Entry 6O6C (electron microscopy, 3.10 A resolution); this record covers chains A and F of the 13 polymer chains in the assembly.

== Chain A ==
Name: DNA-directed RNA polymerase II subunit RPB1
Source organism: Saccharomyces cerevisiae
Notes: EC 2.7.7.6
UniProt: P04050 (RPB1_YEAST); numbering as in UniProt (aligned over 1-1733)
Chain sequence (1733 residues; row label = number of the first residue in the row):
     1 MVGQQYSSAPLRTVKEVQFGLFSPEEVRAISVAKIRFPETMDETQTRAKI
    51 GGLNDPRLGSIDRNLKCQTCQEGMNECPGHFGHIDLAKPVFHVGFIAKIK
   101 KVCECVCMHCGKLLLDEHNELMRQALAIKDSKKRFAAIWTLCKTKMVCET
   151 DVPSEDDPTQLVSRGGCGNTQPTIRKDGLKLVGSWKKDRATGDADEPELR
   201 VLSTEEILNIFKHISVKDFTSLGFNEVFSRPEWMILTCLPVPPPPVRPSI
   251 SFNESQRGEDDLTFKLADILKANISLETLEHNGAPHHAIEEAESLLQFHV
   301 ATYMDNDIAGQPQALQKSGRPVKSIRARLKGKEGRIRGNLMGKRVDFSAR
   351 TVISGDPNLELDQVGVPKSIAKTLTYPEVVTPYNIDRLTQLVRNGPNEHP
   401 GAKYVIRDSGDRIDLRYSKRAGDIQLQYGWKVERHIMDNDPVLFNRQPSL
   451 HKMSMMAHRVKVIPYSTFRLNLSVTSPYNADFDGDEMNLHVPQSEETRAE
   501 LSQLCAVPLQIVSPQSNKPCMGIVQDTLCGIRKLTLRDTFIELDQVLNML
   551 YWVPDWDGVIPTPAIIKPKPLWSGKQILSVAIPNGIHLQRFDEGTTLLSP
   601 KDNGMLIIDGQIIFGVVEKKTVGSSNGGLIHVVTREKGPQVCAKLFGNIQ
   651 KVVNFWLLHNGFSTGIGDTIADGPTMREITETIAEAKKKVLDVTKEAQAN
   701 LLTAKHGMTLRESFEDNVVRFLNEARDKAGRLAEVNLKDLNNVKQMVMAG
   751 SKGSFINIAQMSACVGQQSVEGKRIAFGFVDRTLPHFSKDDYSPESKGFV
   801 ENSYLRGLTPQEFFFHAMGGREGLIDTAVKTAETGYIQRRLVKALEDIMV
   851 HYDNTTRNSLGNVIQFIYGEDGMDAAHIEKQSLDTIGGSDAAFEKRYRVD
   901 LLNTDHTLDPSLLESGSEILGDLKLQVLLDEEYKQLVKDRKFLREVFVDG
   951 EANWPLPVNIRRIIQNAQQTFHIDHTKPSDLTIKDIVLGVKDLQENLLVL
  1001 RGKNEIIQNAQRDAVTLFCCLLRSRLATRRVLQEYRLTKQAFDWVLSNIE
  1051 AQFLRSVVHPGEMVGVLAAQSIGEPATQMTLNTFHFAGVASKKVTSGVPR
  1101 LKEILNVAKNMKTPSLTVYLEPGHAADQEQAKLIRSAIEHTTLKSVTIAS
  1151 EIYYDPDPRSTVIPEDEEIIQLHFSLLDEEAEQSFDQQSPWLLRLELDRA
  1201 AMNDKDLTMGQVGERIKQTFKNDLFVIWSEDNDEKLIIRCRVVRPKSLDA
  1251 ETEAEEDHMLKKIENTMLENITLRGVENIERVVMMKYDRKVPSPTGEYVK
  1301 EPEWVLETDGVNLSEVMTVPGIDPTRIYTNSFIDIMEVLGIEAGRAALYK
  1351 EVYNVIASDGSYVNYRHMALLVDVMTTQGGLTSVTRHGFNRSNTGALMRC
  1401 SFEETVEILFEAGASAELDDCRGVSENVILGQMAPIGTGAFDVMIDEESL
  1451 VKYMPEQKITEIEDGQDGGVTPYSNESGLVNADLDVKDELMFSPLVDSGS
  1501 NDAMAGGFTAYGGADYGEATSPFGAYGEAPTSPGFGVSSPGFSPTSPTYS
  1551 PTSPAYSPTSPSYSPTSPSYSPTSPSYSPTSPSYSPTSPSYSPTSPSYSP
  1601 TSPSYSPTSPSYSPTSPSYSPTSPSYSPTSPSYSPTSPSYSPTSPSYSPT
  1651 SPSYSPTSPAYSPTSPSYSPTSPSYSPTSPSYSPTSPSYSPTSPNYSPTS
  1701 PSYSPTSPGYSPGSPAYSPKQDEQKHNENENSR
Unresolved in the structure: 1-7, 1155-1163, 1165, 1167-1168, 1170-1172, 1174-1185, 1481-1733
Metal / ion sites: Zn2+ site 1: Cys67, Cys70, His80; Zn2+ site 2: Cys107, Met108, Cys167; Mg2+: Asp481, Asp483, Asp485 (shared with 1 residue of chain K)
Curated features (UniProtKB/Swiss-Prot):
  - region: Pro248 to Asp260 (Lid loop), Asn306 to Lys323 (Rudder loop), Pro810 to Glu822 (Bridging helix)
  - binding site (Zn(2+)): Cys67, Cys70, Cys77, His80, Cys107, Cys110, Cys148, Cys167
  - binding site (Mg(2+)): Asp481, Asp483, Asp485
  - modified residue: Thr1471 (Phosphothreonine)
  - cross-link (Glycyl lysine isopeptide (Lys-Gly)): Lys695 (interchain with G-Cter in ubiquitin), Lys1246 (interchain with G-Cter in ubiquitin), Lys1350 (interchain with G-Cter in ubiquitin)

== Chain F ==
Name: DNA-directed RNA polymerases I, II, and III subunit RPABC3
Source organism: Saccharomyces cerevisiae
UniProt: P20436 (RPAB3_YEAST); numbering as in UniProt (aligned over 1-146)
Chain sequence (146 residues; row label = number of the first residue in the row):
     1 MSNTLFDDIFQVSEVDPGRYNKVCRIEAASTTQDQCKLTLDINVELFPVA
    51 AQDSLTVTIASSLNLEDTPANDSSATRSWRPPQAGDRSLADDYDYVMYGT
   101 AYKFEEVSKDLIAVYYSFGGLLMRLEGNYRNLNNLKQENAYLLIRR
Curated features (UniProtKB/Swiss-Prot):
  - region: Asp16 to Thr39 (Non-specific ssDNA binding)
  - modified residue: Ser2 (N-acetylserine), Thr68 (Phosphothreonine)

== How chain A and chain F interact ==
Contacting residue pairs (58; chain A residue first):
  Arg537(A) - Tyr20(F)  hydrogen bond
  Arg537(A) - Val23(F)
  Arg537(A) - Asp41(F)  salt bridge
  Arg537(A) - Gly120(F)  hydrogen bond (side chain-backbone)
  Arg537(A) - Leu121(F)
  Asp538(A) - Tyr20(F)
  Asp538(A) - Asn21(F)  hydrogen bond (side chain-backbone)
  Asp538(A) - Lys22(F)  hydrogen bond (side chain-backbone)
  Asp538(A) - Val23(F)  hydrogen bond (side chain-backbone)
  Phe540(A) - Val23(F)  hydrophobic
  Phe540(A) - Asn43(F)
  Gly558(A) - Ser78(F)
  Val559(A) - Arg77(F)
  Val559(A) - Ser78(F)
  Ile560(A) - Ser78(F)  hydrogen bond (backbone-side chain)
  Ile560(A) - Trp79(F)  hydrogen bond (backbone-backbone)
  Thr562(A) - Ser74(F)  hydrogen bond (side chain-backbone)
  Thr562(A) - Trp79(F)
  Thr562(A) - Tyr98(F)
  Pro563(A) - Trp79(F)
  Pro563(A) - Tyr98(F)
  Ala564(A) - Met97(F)
  Ala564(A) - Tyr98(F)  hydrogen bond (backbone-backbone)
  Ile565(A) - Asn43(F)
  Ile565(A) - Leu46(F)  hydrophobic
  Ile565(A) - Tyr95(F)
  Ile565(A) - Val96(F)
  Ile566(A) - Val96(F)  hydrogen bond (backbone-backbone)
  Ile566(A) - Tyr98(F)  hydrophobic
  Ile566(A) - Tyr141(F)  hydrophobic
  Lys567(A) - Asp91(F)  hydrogen bond (side chain-backbone)
  Lys567(A) - Tyr93(F)
  Lys567(A) - Asp94(F)
  Lys567(A) - Tyr95(F)
  Lys567(A) - Val96(F)
  Pro568(A) - Leu46(F)  hydrophobic
  Pro568(A) - Asp94(F)
  Leu571(A) - Leu46(F)  hydrophobic
  Trp572(A) - Trp79(F)  hydrophobic
  Ser573(A) - Gly119(F)  hydrogen bond (side chain-backbone)
  Lys575(A) - Gly119(F)
  Lys575(A) - Gly120(F)
  Leu597(A) - Tyr102(F)
  Leu597(A) - Lys103(F)
  Leu597(A) - Tyr116(F)
  Leu598(A) - Arg25(F)  hydrogen bond (backbone-side chain)
  Leu598(A) - Leu122(F)  hydrophobic
  Leu598(A) - Met123(F)
  Leu598(A) - Arg124(F)
  Ser599(A) - Arg25(F)
  Pro600(A) - Tyr20(F)  hydrogen bond (backbone-side chain)
  Pro600(A) - Arg25(F)
  Ile613(A) - Tyr102(F)  hydrophobic
  Ile613(A) - Ser117(F)
  Ile613(A) - Gly120(F)
  Phe614(A) - Tyr102(F)
  Phe614(A) - Leu122(F)  hydrophobic
  Asp739(A) - Arg19(F)  salt bridge
Other interface residues (no listed pair), chain A (32 interface residues in all): Leu543, Pro561, Lys569, Pro570, Gln576, Lys601, Asp602, Leu606
Other interface residues (no listed pair), chain F (35 interface residues in all): Thr39, Ala75, Thr100, Phe118

== Overview ==
The interface between chain A and chain F involves 32 residues on one side and 35 on the other; the contacts
include 14 hydrogen bonds and 2 salt bridges. Polar contacts include Arg537(A)-Asp41(F), Asp739(A)-Arg19(F)
and Arg537(A)-Tyr20(F).
Here chain A is DNA-directed RNA polymerase II subunit RPB1 and chain F is DNA-directed RNA polymerases I, II,
and III subunit RPABC3, both from Saccharomyces cerevisiae. Entry 6O6C (RNA polymerase II elongation complex
arrested at a CPD lesion) was determined by electron microscopy.
